8CA9 - chains A and E of the 6 polymer chains in the assembly; structure by electron microscopy, 2.29 A resolution.

== Chain A ==
Name: Arylphorin
Source organism: Galleria mellonella
UniProtKB: Q24995 (ARY_GALME); residue numbers follow UniProt; this construct covers 1-702
Sequence (702 residues; numbered 1 to 702; the number before each row is that of its first residue):
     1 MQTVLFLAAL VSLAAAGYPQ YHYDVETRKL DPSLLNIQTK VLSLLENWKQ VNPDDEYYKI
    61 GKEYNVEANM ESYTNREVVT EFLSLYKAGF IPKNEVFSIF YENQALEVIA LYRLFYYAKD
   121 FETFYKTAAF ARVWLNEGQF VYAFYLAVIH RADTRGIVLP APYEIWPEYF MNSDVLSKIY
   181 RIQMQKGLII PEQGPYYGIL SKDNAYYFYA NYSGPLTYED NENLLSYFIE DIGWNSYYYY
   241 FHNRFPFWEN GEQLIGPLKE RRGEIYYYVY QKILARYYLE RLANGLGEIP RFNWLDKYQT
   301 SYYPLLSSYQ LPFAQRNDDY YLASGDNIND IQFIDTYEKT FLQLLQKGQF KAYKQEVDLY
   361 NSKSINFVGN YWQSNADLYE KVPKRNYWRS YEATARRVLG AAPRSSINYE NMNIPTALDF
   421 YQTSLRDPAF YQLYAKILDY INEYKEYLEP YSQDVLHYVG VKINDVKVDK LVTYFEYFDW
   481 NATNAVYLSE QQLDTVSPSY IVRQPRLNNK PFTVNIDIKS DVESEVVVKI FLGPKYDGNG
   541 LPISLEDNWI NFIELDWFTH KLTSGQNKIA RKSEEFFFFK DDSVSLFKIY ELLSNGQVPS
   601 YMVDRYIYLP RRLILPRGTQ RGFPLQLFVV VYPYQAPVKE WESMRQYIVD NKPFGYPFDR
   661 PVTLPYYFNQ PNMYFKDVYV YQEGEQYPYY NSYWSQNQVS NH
Disordered / not traced: 1-16, 697-702
Covalently attached groups: glycan linked to Asn211, Asn481
Bound ions: Cu ion: Gln299, Asp318
Swiss-Prot annotation at these positions:
  - glycosylation (N-linked (GlcNAc...) asparagine): Asn211, Asn481
From the paper describing this entry:
  - post-translational modification sites: Asn211, Asn481
  - Cu ion coordination: Glu219, Asp318

== Chain E ==
Name: Demetra
Source organism: Galleria mellonella
Sequence (700 residues; numbered 1 to 700; the number before each row is that of its first residue):
     1 MKTVLVLAAL IGLVAAGYPL FNNNVKTKTL DPNLVNIQKK VLLLLENWKQ VDPDDEYYKI
    61 GKEYNIEANI ESYTNREVVT EFLSLYKTGF TAKNQIFSIY YENQALEVRA LYRLFYYAKD
   121 FETFYKTAAF ARVWLNEGQF IYAFYIAVIH RADTRGIVLP APYEIWPEYF VNSDVLAKIN
   181 RIQMQKGLIL PETAQYYGVL AKDNAYYFYA NYSGPWTYEN NENLLSYFIE DVAWNSYYYY
   241 FHSKLQFWEK GENAIGPFKE RRGEIYYFIY QQILARYYLE RLSNGLGEIP RFNWNDRLQA
   301 GYYPLLTTHQ IPFAQRNGDY YLANDDNIED IQFVDSYEKT FLQFLQKGQF KAYKQEVDLY
   361 NSKSVNFVGN YWQANVDLYE KVPQRNYLRS YEDAARRILG AAPRNSYENL NVPTALDFYQ
   421 TSLRDPAFYQ LYAKILDFIN QYKEYLEPYT QDVLHFVGVK INDVKVDKLV TYFEYFDWNA
   481 TNAVYLSEQQ LDTGSPSYIV RQPRLNNQPF TVTIDIKSDV ESEAVIKIFI GPKYDGNGYP
   541 IDLENNWVNL VEIDWFTHKL TSGQNKIERK SENFFWFKED SVSVSKIYEL LNNGQVPRYM
   601 IEKFLLLPRR LLLPRGTEGG VPFQFFVFVY PYQAPYKEWE PMKEFVVDNK PFGYPFDRPV
   661 TESYYFTQPN MYFKDVYIYQ EGEEYPYYTS YWSQNQVPKH
Disordered / not traced: 1-16, 695-700
Covalently attached groups: glycan linked to Asn211, Asn479
From the paper describing this entry:
  - post-translational modification sites: Asn211, Asn479

== Chain A / chain E interface ==
Pairs across the interface (41; chain A residue first):
  Gly214(A) - Tyr539(E)
  Pro215(A) - Asn537(E)
  Pro215(A) - Tyr539(E)
  Asn221(A) - Gly536(E)  hydrogen bond (side chain-backbone)
  Asn221(A) - Asn537(E)  hydrogen bond
  Asn223(A) - Asn537(E)  hydrogen bond (side chain-backbone)
  Asn223(A) - Tyr539(E)
  Leu224(A) - Gly536(E)
  Leu224(A) - Asn537(E)
  Leu224(A) - Gly538(E)
  Gly285(A) - Gly285(E)
  Tyr536(A) - Tyr685(E)  hydrophobic
  Tyr536(A) - Tyr687(E)
  Tyr536(A) - Tyr688(E)  hydrogen bond
  Gly538(A) - Asn221(E)
  Gly538(A) - Leu224(E)
  Asn539(A) - Pro215(E)
  Asn539(A) - Asn221(E)  hydrogen bond
  Asn539(A) - Asn223(E)  hydrogen bond (backbone-side chain)
  Asn539(A) - Leu224(E)
  Gly540(A) - Leu224(E)
  Gly540(A) - Tyr685(E)
  Gly540(A) - Tyr687(E)  hydrogen bond (backbone-side chain)
  Leu541(A) - Tyr687(E)  hydrophobic
  Pro542(A) - Tyr687(E)
  Gln620(A) - Thr617(E)  hydrogen bond (backbone-side chain)
  Gln620(A) - Gly619(E)
  Gln620(A) - Gly620(E)
  Arg621(A) - Gly619(E)  hydrogen bond (side chain-backbone)
  Arg621(A) - Gly620(E)
  Arg621(A) - Tyr677(E)
  Arg621(A) - Tyr679(E)
  Tyr679(A) - Glu618(E)
  Tyr681(A) - Glu618(E)  hydrogen bond
  Tyr687(A) - Tyr534(E)
  Tyr687(A) - Gly538(E)
  Tyr689(A) - Tyr534(E)
  Tyr689(A) - Gly538(E)  hydrogen bond (side chain-backbone)
  Tyr689(A) - Tyr539(E)
  Tyr689(A) - Pro540(E)
  Tyr690(A) - Tyr534(E)  hydrogen bond
Interface residues without a listed pair, chain A (20 interface residues in all): Gly622
Interface residues without a listed pair, chain E (25 interface residues in all): Trp216, Ser283, Gly287, Arg615, Glu684

== Summary ==
The interface between chain A and chain E involves 20 residues on one side and 25 on the other; the contacts
include 12 hydrogen bonds. Among the polar pairs are Asn221(A)-Gly536(E), Asn221(A)-Asn537(E) and
Asn223(A)-Asn537(E). The paper reports Cu ion coordination by Glu219(A) and Asp318(A); modification sites
Asn211(A), Asn481(A) and Asn211(E) among others.
Here chain A is Arylphorin and chain E is Demetra, both from Galleria mellonella. Entry 8CA9 (Cryo-EM
structure of the Cibeles-Demetra 3:3 heterocomplex from Galleria mellonella saliva) was determined by electron
microscopy, deposited together with 8CAD, 8CAN and 8PO9.
